5Y9F - chains A and D of the 15 polymer chains in the assembly; structure by X-ray diffraction, 3.35 A resolution.

# Chain A (and D)
Protein: Major capsid protein L1
From: Human papillomavirus type 59
Notes: chain D of this document is another copy of the same molecule, construct and numbering; everything in this record applies to it too
UniProtKB: Q81971 (Q81971_HPV59); residue numbers follow UniProt; this construct covers 10-508
Amino-acid sequence (500 residues; row label = number of the first residue in the row):
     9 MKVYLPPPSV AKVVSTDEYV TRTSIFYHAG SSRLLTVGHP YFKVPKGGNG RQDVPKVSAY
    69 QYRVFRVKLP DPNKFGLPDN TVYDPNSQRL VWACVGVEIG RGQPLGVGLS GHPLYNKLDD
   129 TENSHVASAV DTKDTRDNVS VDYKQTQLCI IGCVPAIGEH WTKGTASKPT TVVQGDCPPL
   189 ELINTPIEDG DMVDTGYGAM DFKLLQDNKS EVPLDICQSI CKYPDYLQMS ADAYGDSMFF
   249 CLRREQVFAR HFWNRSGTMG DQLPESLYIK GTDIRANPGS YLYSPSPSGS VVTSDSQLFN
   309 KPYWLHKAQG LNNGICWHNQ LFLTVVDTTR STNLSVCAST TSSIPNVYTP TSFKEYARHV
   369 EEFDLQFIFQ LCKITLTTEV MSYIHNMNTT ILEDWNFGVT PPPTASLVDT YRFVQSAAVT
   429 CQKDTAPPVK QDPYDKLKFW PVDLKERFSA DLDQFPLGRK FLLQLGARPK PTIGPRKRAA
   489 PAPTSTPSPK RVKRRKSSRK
Unresolved in the structure: 9-19, 405-438, 474-508 (chain D: 9-19, 406-438, 474-508)
Differences from the reference sequence: initiating methionine (9); engineered mutation S175 (Cys in Q81971)
Reported in the primary citation:
  - specificity-determining residues: Q270, E273, D281

# Chain A / chain D interface
Pairs across the interface - 6 pairs, chain A then chain D:
  N354(A) - I277(D)
  V355(A) - I277(D)
  V355(A) - G279(D)
  Y356(A) - I277(D)
  Y356(A) - G279(D)
  F361(A) - I277(D)  hydrophobic
Interface residues without a listed pair, chain A (6 interface residues in all): I352, T357
Interface residues without a listed pair, chain D (5 interface residues in all): K278, T280, I282

# In short
6 residues of chain A and 5 residues of chain D are in contact. From the paper: specificity determinants
Q270(A), E273(A) and D281(A).
Both chains are Major capsid protein L1 (Human papillomavirus type 59). Entry 5Y9F (Crystal structure of HPV59
pentamer in complex with the Fab fragment of antibody 28F10) was determined by X-ray diffraction (same
publication as 5Y9C and 5Y9E).
